PDB entry 2VLR | X-ray diffraction, 2.30 A resolution | chains D and E of the 5 polymer chains in the assembly

[Chain D]
Molecule: JM22 TCR alpha chain
From: Homo sapiens
Sequence (201 residues; numbered 2 to 202; the number before each row is that of its first residue):
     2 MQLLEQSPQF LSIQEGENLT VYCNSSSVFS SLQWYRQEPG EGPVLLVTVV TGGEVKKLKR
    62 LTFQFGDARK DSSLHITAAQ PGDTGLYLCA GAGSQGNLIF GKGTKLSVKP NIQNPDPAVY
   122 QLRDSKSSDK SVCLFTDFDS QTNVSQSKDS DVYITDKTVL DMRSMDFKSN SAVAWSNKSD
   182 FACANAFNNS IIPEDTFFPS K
Disordered / not traced: 2, 202
Disulfide bonds: Cys24-Cys90, Cys134-Cys184

[Chain E]
Molecule: JM22 TCR beta chain
From: Homo sapiens
Sequence (244 residues; row label = number of the first residue in the row):
     1 MVDGGITQSP KYLFRKEGQN VTLSCEQNLN HDAMYWYRQD PGQGLRLIYY SQIVNDFQKG
    61 DIAEGYSVSR EKKESFPLTV TSAQKNPTAF YLCASSSRAS YEQYFGPGTR LTVTEDLKNV
   121 FPPEVAVFEP SEAEISHTQK ATLVCLATGF YPDHVELSWW VNGKEVHSGV STDPQPLKEQ
   181 PALNDSRYSL SSRLRVSATF WQNPRNHFRC QVQFYGLSEN DEWTQDRAKP VTQIVSAEAW
   241 GRAD
Disordered / not traced: 1-4
Disulfide bonds: Cys25-Cys93, Cys145-Cys210

[Chain D / chain E interface]
Pairs across the interface (87; chain D residue first):
  Gln34(D) - Glu102(E)
  Tyr36(D) - Gln103(E)  hydrogen bond (side chain-backbone)
  Tyr36(D) - Phe105(E)  hydrophobic
  Gln38(D) - Gln39(E)  hydrogen bond
  Gln38(D) - Leu92(E)
  Gly41(D) - Phe90(E)
  Glu42(D) - Phe90(E)
  Gly43(D) - Leu92(E)
  Gly43(D) - Gly106(E)
  Gly43(D) - Pro107(E)
  Pro44(D) - Leu92(E)
  Pro44(D) - Phe105(E)
  Leu46(D) - Glu102(E)
  Thr49(D) - Tyr101(E)
  Thr49(D) - Glu102(E)  hydrogen bond
  Ala93(D) - Ser100(E)
  Gly94(D) - Ser100(E)  hydrogen bond (backbone-side chain)
  Gln96(D) - Tyr50(E)  hydrogen bond (backbone-side chain)
  Gln96(D) - Gln52(E)
  Gln96(D) - Gln58(E)
  Gly97(D) - Tyr35(E)  hydrogen bond (backbone-side chain)
  Gly97(D) - Tyr50(E)
  Gly97(D) - Gln52(E)
  Gly97(D) - Ala99(E)
  Gly97(D) - Ser100(E)
  Asn98(D) - Tyr35(E)
  Asn98(D) - Leu47(E)
  Asn98(D) - Ser100(E)
  Leu99(D) - Ser100(E)
  Leu99(D) - Tyr101(E)
  Leu99(D) - Gln103(E)
  Phe101(D) - Tyr37(E)
  Phe101(D) - Phe105(E)  hydrophobic
  Asp117(D) - His137(E)  salt bridge
  Tyr121(D) - Ser131(E)
  Tyr121(D) - Ala133(E)
  Tyr121(D) - Glu134(E)
  Tyr121(D) - His137(E)
  Tyr121(D) - Thr138(E)
  Gln122(D) - Ser131(E)
  Leu123(D) - Phe128(E)
  Leu123(D) - Glu129(E)
  Leu123(D) - Thr142(E)
  Leu123(D) - Val144(E)  hydrophobic
  Arg124(D) - Phe128(E)
  Arg124(D) - Glu129(E)  salt bridge
  Arg124(D) - Pro130(E)
  Asp125(D) - Ala126(E)
  Asp125(D) - Val127(E)
  Asp125(D) - Phe128(E)
  Ser126(D) - Val127(E)  hydrogen bond (backbone-backbone)
  Ser126(D) - Glu129(E)
  Ser126(D) - Glu238(E)  hydrogen bond (side chain-backbone)
  Lys131(D) - Phe128(E)
  Ser132(D) - Phe128(E)
  Val133(D) - Leu146(E)  hydrophobic
  Leu135(D) - Thr142(E)
  Thr137(D) - Arg195(E)
  Asp138(D) - Thr138(E)
  Asp138(D) - Arg195(E)  salt bridge
  Tyr154(D) - Leu177(E)  hydrophobic
  Tyr154(D) - Glu179(E)  hydrogen bond (side chain-backbone)
  Ile155(D) - Leu177(E)
  Thr156(D) - Asp173(E)
  Thr156(D) - Ser191(E)
  Thr159(D) - Ser171(E)  hydrogen bond
  Thr159(D) - Asp173(E)
  Thr159(D) - Pro174(E)
  Thr159(D) - Arg193(E)  hydrogen bond
  Val160(D) - Ser171(E)  hydrogen bond (backbone-side chain)
  Leu161(D) - Gly169(E)
  Leu161(D) - Arg195(E)
  Asp162(D) - Ser168(E)
  Asp162(D) - Gly169(E)  hydrogen bond (backbone-backbone)
  Met163(D) - Arg195(E)
  Met163(D) - Val196(E)
  Arg164(D) - His167(E)
  Arg164(D) - Ser168(E)
  Phe168(D) - Lys140(E)
  Phe168(D) - Arg195(E)
  Ser170(D) - Arg195(E)  hydrogen bond
  Ser172(D) - Arg193(E)
  Val174(D) - Arg193(E)
  Trp176(D) - Leu146(E)  hydrophobic
  Trp176(D) - Ser189(E)
  Phe198(D) - His137(E)
  Pro200(D) - Ala133(E)  hydrophobic
Other interface residues (no listed pair), chain D (50 interface residues in all): Ser32, Leu87, Leu89, Asp157, Ala173
Other interface residues (no listed pair), chain E (54 interface residues in all): Leu45, Tyr104, Glu132, Val170, Thr172, Lys178, Ser197, Ala239, Arg242

[Summary]
The interface between chain D and chain E involves 50 residues on one side and 54 on the other; the contacts
include 14 hydrogen bonds and 3 salt bridges. Among the polar pairs are Asp117(D)-His137(E),
Arg124(D)-Glu129(E) and Asp138(D)-Arg195(E).
Here chain D is JM22 TCR alpha chain and chain E is JM22 TCR beta chain, both from Homo sapiens. Entry 2VLR
(The Structural Dynamics and Energetics of an Immunodominant T-cell Receptor are Programmed by its Vbeta
Domain) was determined by X-ray diffraction (same publication as 2VLJ, 2VLK, 2VLL and 2VLM).
